Entry 2A45 (X-ray diffraction, 3.65 A resolution); this record covers chains I and L of the 10 polymer chains in the assembly.

# Chain I (and L)
Protein: Fibrinogen gamma chain
Source organism: Homo sapiens
Notes: chain L of this document is another copy of the same molecule, construct and numbering; everything in this record applies to it too
UniProtKB: P02679 (FIBG_HUMAN); residues 1-45 here correspond to UniProt positions 27-71 (UniProt number = residue number + 26)
Amino-acid sequence (45 residues; row label = number of the first residue in the row):
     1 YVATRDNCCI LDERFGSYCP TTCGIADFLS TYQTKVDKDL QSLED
Disordered / not traced: 1-5 (chain L: 1)
UniProt features mapped onto this chain:
  - modified residue: Ser-42 (Phosphoserine)

# How chain I and chain L interact
Residue-residue contacts - 24 pairs, chain I then chain L:
  Cys-8(I) / Asn-7(L)
  Cys-8(I) / Cys-8(L)  hydrogen bond
  Cys-8(I) / Cys-9(L)  disulfide
  Cys-8(I) / Ile-10(L)  hydrophobic
  Cys-9(I) / Cys-8(L)  disulfide
  Cys-9(I) / Ile-10(L)  hydrophobic
  Ile-10(I) / Asn-7(L)
  Leu-11(I) / Val-2(L)
  Leu-11(I) / Ala-3(L)  hydrophobic
  Leu-11(I) / Asn-7(L)
  Arg-14(I) / Phe-28(L)
  Phe-15(I) / Ile-25(L)  hydrophobic
  Phe-15(I) / Phe-28(L)  hydrophobic
  Tyr-18(I) / Tyr-18(L)
  Tyr-18(I) / Cys-19(L)
  Cys-19(I) / Tyr-18(L)
  Cys-19(I) / Cys-19(L)  hydrogen bond (backbone-backbone)
  Cys-19(I) / Thr-21(L)
  Pro-20(I) / Tyr-18(L)  hydrophobic
  Thr-21(I) / Ser-17(L)
  Gly-24(I) / Phe-15(L)
  Ile-25(I) / Phe-15(L)  hydrophobic
  Phe-28(I) / Arg-14(L)
  Phe-28(I) / Phe-15(L)  hydrophobic
Other interface residues (no listed pair), chain I (14 interface residues in all): Ser-17
Other interface residues (no listed pair), chain L (17 interface residues in all): Leu-11, Pro-20, Gly-24
Disulfides between the chains: Cys-8(I)/Cys-9(L), Cys-9(I)/Cys-8(L)

# In short
Chain I and chain L form an interface of 14 and 17 residues respectively; the contacts include 2 disulfide
bonds and 2 hydrogen bonds. Polar pairs include Cys-8(I)/Cys-8(L) and Cys-19(I)/Cys-19(L).
Both chains are Fibrinogen gamma chain (Homo sapiens). Entry 2A45 (Crystal structure of the complex between
thrombin and the central "E" region of fibrin) was determined by X-ray diffraction.
